PDB entry 3FZJ | X-ray diffraction, 7.10 A resolution (low resolution: residue-level contacts below are approximate; hydrogen-bond / salt-bridge calls are withheld) | chains C and D of the 4 polymer chains in the assembly

# Chain C (and D)
Molecule: LysR type regulator of tsaMBCD
Organism: Comamonas testosteroni
Notes: chain D of this document is another copy of the same molecule, construct and numbering; everything in this record applies to it too
UniProt: P94678 (P94678_COMTE); aligned to UniProt positions 1-299 over residues 1-299 (the alignment contains insertions or deletions, so no single offset holds)
Amino-acid sequence (305 residues; numbered 1 to 305; the number before each row is that of its first residue):
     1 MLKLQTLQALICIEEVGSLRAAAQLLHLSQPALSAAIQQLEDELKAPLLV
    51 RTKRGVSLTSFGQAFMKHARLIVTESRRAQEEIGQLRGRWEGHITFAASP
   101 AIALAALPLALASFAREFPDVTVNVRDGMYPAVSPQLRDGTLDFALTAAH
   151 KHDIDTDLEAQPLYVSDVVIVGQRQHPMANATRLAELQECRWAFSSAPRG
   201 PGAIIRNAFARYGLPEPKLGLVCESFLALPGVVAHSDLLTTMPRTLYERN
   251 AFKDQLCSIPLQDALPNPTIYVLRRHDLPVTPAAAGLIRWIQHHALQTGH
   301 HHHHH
Unresolved in the structure: 297-305
Construct notes: expression tag (300-305)

# Interface between chain C and chain D
Residue-residue contacts - 44 pairs, chain C then chain D:
  L2(C) with M1(D)
  L4(C) with M1(D)
  Q5(C) with M1(D)
  L44(C) with Q80(D)
  K45(C) with R87(D)
  A46(C) with I83(D)
  F61(C) with I83(D); R87(D)
  A64(C) with E82(D); I83(D); L86(D)
  F65(C) with A79(D); I83(D)
  K67(C) with P279(D)
  H68(C) with E75(D); R78(D); A79(D); E82(D)
  L71(C) with E75(D); L278(D); P279(D)
  I72(C) with I72(D); S76(D)
  E75(C) with K67(D); H68(D); L71(D); I72(D)
  S76(C) with L2(D); I72(D)
  R78(C) with H68(D); R275(D)
  A79(C) with F65(D); H68(D)
  E82(C) with A64(D); K67(D); H68(D)
  I83(C) with L44(D)
  L86(C) with F61(D); A64(D)
  R87(C) with K45(D)
  W90(C) with K45(D)
  D277(C) with V50(D)
  P279(C) with V50(D); T59(D)
Also at the interface, not in a pair above, chain C (28 interface residues in all): Q8, S60, Q80, E91
Also at the interface, not in a pair above, chain D (29 interface residues in all): A46, P47, R51, D277

# Summary
28 residues of chain C and 29 residues of chain D are in contact.
Both chains are LysR type regulator of tsaMBCD (Comamonas testosteroni). Entry 3FZJ (TsaR low resolution
crystal structure, tetragonal form) was determined by X-ray diffraction (same publication as 3FXQ, 3FXR and
3FXU).
